Entry 5V4N (X-ray diffraction, 3.40 A resolution); this record covers chains A and C.

Chain A:
Name: HLA-DRA1
Organism: Homo sapiens
UniProtKB: P01903 (DRA_HUMAN); residues 1-181 here correspond to UniProt positions 26-206 (UniProt number = residue number + 25)
Amino-acid sequence (189 residues; row label = number of the first residue in the row):
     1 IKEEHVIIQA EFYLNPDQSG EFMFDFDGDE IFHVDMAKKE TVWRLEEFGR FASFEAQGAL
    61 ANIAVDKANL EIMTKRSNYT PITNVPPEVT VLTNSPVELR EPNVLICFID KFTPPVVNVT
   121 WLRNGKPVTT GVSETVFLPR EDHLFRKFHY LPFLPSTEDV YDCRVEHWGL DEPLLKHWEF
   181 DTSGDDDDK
Unresolved in the structure: 1-3, 183-189
Disulfide bonds: Cys-107/Cys-163
Glycans and other covalent adducts: N-acetylglucosamine (NAG) linked to Asn-118
Sequence notes: expression tag (182-189)
UniProt features mapped onto this chain:
  - region: Glu-179 to Asp-181 (Connecting peptide)
  - site: Gln-9 (Self- and pathogen-derived peptide antigen), Gly-49 (Self-peptide antigen), Phe-51 (Self- and pathogen-derived peptide antigen), Ala-52 (Self-peptide antigen), Ser-53 (Self- and pathogen-derived peptide antigen), Glu-55 (Pathogen-derived peptide antigen), Asn-62 (Self- and pathogen-derived peptide antigen), Asn-69 (Pathogen-derived peptide antigen), Arg-76 (Self- and pathogen-derived peptide antigen)
  - glycosylation (N-linked (GlcNAc...) asparagine): Asn-78, Asn-118

Chain C:
Name: alpha3(135-145)-HLA-DRB1*01:01
Organism: Homo sapiens
UniProtKB: P04229 (2B11_HUMAN); residues 249-439 here correspond to UniProt positions 29-219 (UniProt number = residue number - 220)
Amino-acid sequence (216 residues; row label = number of the first residue in the row; note: 224 numbers in that range are skipped by the numbering (no residue carries them; nothing is unmodelled there); numbering starts at 0):
     0 GWISLWKGFS FGS
   237 GGSIEGRGGS GASGDTRPRF LWQLKFECHF FNGTERVRLL ERCIYNQEES VRFDSDVGEY
   297 RAVTELGRPD AEYWNSQKDL LEQRRAAVDT YCRHNYGVGE SFTVQRRVEP KVTVYPSKTQ
   357 PLQHHNLLVC SVSGFYPGSI EVRWFRNGQE EKAGVVSTGL IQNGDWTFQT LVMLETVPRS
   417 GEVYTCQVEH PSVTSPLTVE WRA
Unresolved in the structure: 0, 237-251
Disulfide bonds: Cys-264/Cys-328, Cys-366/Cys-422
Sequence notes: linker (11-12, 237-249)

How chain A and chain C interact:
Contacting residue pairs (121):
  Glu-4(A) / Phe-266(C)
  Glu-4(A) / Phe-267(C)
  His-5(A) / Cys-264(C)
  His-5(A) / His-265(C)
  His-5(A) / Phe-266(C)  hydrogen bond (backbone-backbone)
  His-5(A) / Val-340(C)
  Val-6(A) / Cys-264(C)
  Val-6(A) / His-265(C)
  Ile-7(A) / Phe-262(C)
  Ile-7(A) / Glu-263(C)
  Ile-7(A) / Cys-264(C)  hydrogen bond (backbone-backbone)
  Ile-7(A) / Phe-266(C)  hydrophobic
  Ile-8(A) / Phe-262(C)
  Gln-9(A) / Ser-3(C)
  Gln-9(A) / Leu-4(C)  hydrogen bond (side chain-backbone)
  Gln-9(A) / Leu-260(C)
  Gln-9(A) / Lys-261(C)
  Gln-9(A) / Phe-262(C)  hydrogen bond (backbone-backbone)
  Gln-9(A) / Tyr-327(C)  hydrogen bond
  Ala-10(A) / Leu-260(C)
  Glu-11(A) / Gln-259(C)
  Glu-11(A) / Leu-260(C)  hydrogen bond (backbone-backbone)
  Phe-12(A) / Leu-257(C)  hydrophobic
  Phe-12(A) / Trp-258(C)
  Phe-12(A) / Gln-259(C)
  Tyr-13(A) / Leu-257(C)
  Tyr-13(A) / Trp-258(C)  hydrogen bond (backbone-backbone)
  Leu-14(A) / Phe-256(C)
  Asn-15(A) / Arg-255(C)
  Asn-15(A) / Phe-256(C)  hydrogen bond (backbone-backbone)
  Pro-16(A) / Arg-253(C)
  Pro-16(A) / Pro-254(C)
  Pro-16(A) / Arg-255(C)
  Asp-17(A) / Arg-255(C)  salt bridge
  Phe-24(A) / Trp-1(C)
  Phe-24(A) / Ile-2(C)
  Phe-24(A) / Tyr-327(C)
  Phe-24(A) / Asn-331(C)
  Phe-26(A) / Thr-339(C)
  Phe-26(A) / Tyr-372(C)
  Phe-26(A) / Trp-402(C)  hydrophobic
  Asp-27(A) / Gln-398(C)  hydrogen bond (backbone-side chain)
  Gly-28(A) / Gln-398(C)
  Asp-29(A) / Gln-398(C)  hydrogen bond
  Asp-29(A) / Trp-402(C)
  Glu-30(A) / Trp-402(C)  hydrogen bond (backbone-side chain)
  Ile-31(A) / Trp-1(C)  hydrophobic
  Ile-31(A) / Trp-402(C)  hydrophobic
  Arg-44(A) / Gly-400(C)  hydrogen bond (side chain-backbone)
  Arg-44(A) / Asp-401(C)
  Arg-44(A) / Trp-402(C)
  Phe-48(A) / Phe-338(C)  hydrophobic
  Phe-48(A) / Trp-402(C)
  Ala-52(A) / Val-334(C)  hydrophobic
  Ser-53(A) / Trp-1(C)
  Phe-54(A) / Trp-1(C)
  Phe-54(A) / Ser-3(C)
  Asn-62(A) / Leu-4(C)  hydrogen bond (side chain-backbone)
  Val-65(A) / Gly-7(C)
  Asp-66(A) / Trp-258(C)
  Ala-68(A) / Phe-8(C)  hydrophobic
  Asn-69(A) / Gly-7(C)  hydrogen bond (side chain-backbone)
  Asn-69(A) / Phe-8(C)
  Asn-69(A) / Ser-9(C)  hydrogen bond (side chain-backbone)
  Asn-69(A) / Trp-258(C)
  Leu-70(A) / Leu-257(C)
  Leu-70(A) / Trp-258(C)  hydrophobic
  Ile-72(A) / Ser-9(C)
  Ile-72(A) / Phe-10(C)
  Ile-72(A) / Gly-11(C)
  Met-73(A) / Trp-258(C)  hydrophobic
  Met-73(A) / Tyr-281(C)  hydrophobic
  Met-73(A) / Leu-302(C)  hydrophobic
  Met-73(A) / Asp-306(C)
  Thr-74(A) / Phe-256(C)
  Thr-74(A) / Tyr-281(C)
  Lys-75(A) / Ser-12(C)
  Arg-76(A) / Phe-10(C)  hydrogen bond (side chain-backbone)
  Arg-76(A) / Leu-302(C)  hydrogen bond (side chain-backbone)
  Arg-76(A) / Pro-305(C)
  Arg-76(A) / Asp-306(C)  salt bridge
  Ser-77(A) / Tyr-281(C)  hydrogen bond
  Ser-77(A) / Leu-302(C)
  Tyr-79(A) / Phe-256(C)
  Thr-80(A) / Phe-256(C)
  Thr-80(A) / Tyr-281(C)  hydrogen bond (backbone-side chain)
  Thr-80(A) / Asn-282(C)
  Pro-81(A) / Arg-255(C)
  Pro-81(A) / Phe-256(C)  hydrophobic
  Pro-81(A) / Asn-282(C)  hydrogen bond (backbone-side chain)
  Ile-82(A) / Arg-255(C)  hydrogen bond (backbone-backbone)
  Ile-82(A) / Leu-257(C)  hydrophobic
  Ile-82(A) / Asn-282(C)
  Leu-92(A) / Ile-397(C)  hydrophobic
  Thr-93(A) / Gln-405(C)  hydrogen bond (backbone-side chain)
  Asn-94(A) / Asp-401(C)
  Pro-96(A) / Ser-367(C)
  Ile-106(A) / Asn-399(C)
  Thr-113(A) / Leu-257(C)
  Pro-115(A) / Leu-257(C)
  Pro-139(A) / Lys-261(C)
  Arg-140(A) / Lys-261(C)  hydrogen bond (backbone-side chain)
  Glu-141(A) / Glu-263(C)
  Glu-141(A) / Arg-278(C)  salt bridge
  Asp-142(A) / Gln-283(C)  hydrogen bond (backbone-side chain)
  His-143(A) / Gln-259(C)  hydrogen bond (backbone-side chain)
  His-143(A) / Lys-261(C)
  His-143(A) / Arg-278(C)  hydrogen bond
  His-143(A) / Ile-280(C)
  His-143(A) / Gln-283(C)
  Leu-144(A) / Gln-283(C)
  Phe-145(A) / Leu-257(C)  hydrophobic
  Phe-145(A) / Gln-259(C)
  Arg-146(A) / Gln-398(C)
  Phe-148(A) / Gln-398(C)
  Phe-148(A) / Asn-399(C)
  Phe-148(A) / Gly-400(C)
  Tyr-150(A) / Asn-399(C)  hydrogen bond (side chain-backbone)
  Tyr-150(A) / Gly-400(C)
  Tyr-150(A) / Asp-401(C)
  Trp-168(A) / Arg-255(C)
Other interface residues (no listed pair), chain A (68 interface residues in all): Phe-22, Phe-32, Leu-45, Phe-51, Gly-58, Val-85, Pro-114, Thr-135
Other interface residues (no listed pair), chain C (58 interface residues in all): Trp-5, Lys-6, Glu-285, Ser-286, Tyr-332, Ser-337, Arg-342, Thr-349, Ser-369, Phe-404

Summary:
The interface between chain A and chain C involves 68 residues on one side and 58 on the other, with 27
hydrogen bonds and 3 salt bridges. Polar pairs include Asp-17(A)/Arg-255(C), Arg-76(A)/Asp-306(C) and
Glu-141(A)/Arg-278(C). Covalently linked N-acetylglucosamine: at Asn-118(A).
Here chain A is HLA-DRA1 and chain C is alpha3(135-145)-HLA-DRB1*01:01, both from Homo sapiens. Entry 5V4N
(Structure of HLA-DR1 with bound alpha3(135-145) peptide) was determined by X-ray diffraction, deposited
together with 5V4M.
